Entry 7EBQ (X-ray diffraction, 2.40 A resolution); this record covers chain A.

== Chain A ==
Protein: Sulfatase
Organism: Akkermansia muciniphila (strain ATCC BAA-835 / Muc)
UniProtKB: B2UR15 (B2UR15_AKKM8); numbering as in UniProt (aligned over 23-552)
Sequence (530 residues; numbered 23 to 552; the number before each row is that of its first residue):
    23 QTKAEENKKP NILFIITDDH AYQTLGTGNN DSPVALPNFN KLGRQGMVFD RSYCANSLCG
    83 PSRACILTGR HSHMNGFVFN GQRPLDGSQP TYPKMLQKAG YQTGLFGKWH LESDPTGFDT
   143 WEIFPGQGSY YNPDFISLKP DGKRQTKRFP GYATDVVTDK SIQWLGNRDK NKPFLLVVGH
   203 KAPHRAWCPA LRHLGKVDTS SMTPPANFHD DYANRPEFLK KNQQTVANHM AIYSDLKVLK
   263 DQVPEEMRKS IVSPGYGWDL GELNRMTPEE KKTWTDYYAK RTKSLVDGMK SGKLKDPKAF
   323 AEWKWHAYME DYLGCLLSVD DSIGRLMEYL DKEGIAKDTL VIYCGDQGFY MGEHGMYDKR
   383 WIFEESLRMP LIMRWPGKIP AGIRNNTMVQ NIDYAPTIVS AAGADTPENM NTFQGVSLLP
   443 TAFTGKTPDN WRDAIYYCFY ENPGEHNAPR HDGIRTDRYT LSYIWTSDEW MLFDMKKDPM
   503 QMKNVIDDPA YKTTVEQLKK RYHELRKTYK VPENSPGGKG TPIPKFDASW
Disordered / not traced: 23-30
Bound ions: Ca2+: Asp40, Asp41, Asp368, Gln369
Ligand contacts: N-acetylglucosamine (NAG; 2-acetamido-2-deoxy-beta-D-glucopyranose): Cys81, Asn102, Gln149, His206, Arg207, Trp280, Asp380, Lys381, Arg382, Glu467, His468

== Summary ==
Bound to chain A: N-acetylglucosamine. Asp40, Asp41, Asp368 and Gln369 form the Ca2+ site.
Chain A is Sulfatase (Akkermansia muciniphila (strain ATCC BAA-835 / Muc)); the structure, The structural
analysis of A.Muciniphila sulfatase, was determined by X-ray diffraction, deposited together with 7EBP.
